PDB entry 1OFS | X-ray diffraction, 1.80 A resolution | chains A and B of the 4 polymer chains in the assembly

[Chain A]
Name: Pea lectin alpha chain
From: Pisum sativum
UniProtKB: P02867 (LEC_PEA); residues 1-187 here correspond to UniProt positions 31-217 (UniProt number = residue number + 30)
Chain sequence (187 residues; numbered 1 to 187; the number before each row is that of its first residue):
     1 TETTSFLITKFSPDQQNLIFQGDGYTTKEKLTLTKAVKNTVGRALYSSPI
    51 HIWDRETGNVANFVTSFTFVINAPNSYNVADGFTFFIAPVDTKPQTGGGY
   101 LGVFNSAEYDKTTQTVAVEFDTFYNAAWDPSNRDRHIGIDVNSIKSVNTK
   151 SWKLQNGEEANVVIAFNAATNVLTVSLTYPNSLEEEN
Disordered / not traced: 183-187
Ion coordination: Mn2+: Glu-119, Asp-121, Asp-129, His-136; Ca2+: Asp-121, Phe-123, Asn-125, Asp-129
UniProt features mapped onto this chain:
  - binding site (Mn(2+)): Glu-119, Asp-121, Asp-129, His-136
  - binding site (Ca(2+)): Asp-121, Phe-123, Asn-125, Asp-129
  - glycosylation: Asn-187 (N-linked (GlcNAc...) asparagine)

[Chain B]
Name: Pea lectin beta chain
From: Pisum sativum
UniProtKB: P02867 (LEC_PEA); residues 1-48 here correspond to UniProt positions 218-265 (UniProt number = residue number + 217)
Chain sequence (48 residues; each row starts with the number of its first residue):
     1 VTSYTLSDVVSLKDVVPEWVRIGFSATTGAEYAAHEVLSWSFHSELSG

[How chain A and chain B interact]
Contacting residue pairs (226; chain A residue first):
  Thr-1(A) / Glu-45(B)
  Thr-1(A) / Leu-46(B)
  Glu-2(A) / Trp-19(B)
  Glu-2(A) / Ser-44(B)
  Glu-2(A) / Glu-45(B)
  Glu-2(A) / Leu-46(B)  hydrogen bond (backbone-backbone)
  Thr-3(A) / Ser-44(B)
  Thr-3(A) / Glu-45(B)
  Thr-4(A) / Phe-42(B)
  Thr-4(A) / His-43(B)
  Thr-4(A) / Ser-44(B)  hydrogen bond (backbone-backbone)
  Ser-5(A) / Phe-42(B)
  Ser-5(A) / His-43(B)  hydrogen bond
  Phe-6(A) / Trp-40(B)
  Phe-6(A) / Ser-41(B)
  Phe-6(A) / Phe-42(B)  hydrogen bond (backbone-backbone)
  Leu-7(A) / Trp-40(B)
  Leu-7(A) / Ser-41(B)
  Ile-8(A) / Ser-39(B)
  Ile-8(A) / Trp-40(B)  hydrogen bond (backbone-backbone)
  Thr-9(A) / Leu-38(B)
  Thr-9(A) / Ser-39(B)
  Phe-11(A) / Val-37(B)
  Phe-11(A) / Leu-38(B)
  Phe-11(A) / Ser-39(B)
  Leu-18(A) / Trp-40(B)  hydrophobic
  Ile-19(A) / Arg-21(B)
  Lys-30(A) / Glu-36(B)  salt bridge
  Lys-30(A) / Val-37(B)
  Lys-30(A) / Leu-38(B)
  Leu-31(A) / Glu-36(B)
  Leu-31(A) / Val-37(B)  hydrogen bond (backbone-backbone)
  Thr-32(A) / His-35(B)
  Leu-33(A) / Phe-24(B)  hydrophobic
  Leu-33(A) / Ala-26(B)  hydrophobic
  Leu-33(A) / His-35(B)  hydrogen bond (backbone-backbone)
  Thr-34(A) / Ala-26(B)
  Thr-34(A) / Thr-28(B)
  Thr-34(A) / Ala-33(B)  hydrogen bond (side chain-backbone)
  Thr-34(A) / Ala-34(B)
  Thr-34(A) / His-35(B)  hydrogen bond (backbone-backbone)
  Lys-35(A) / Ala-33(B)
  Lys-35(A) / Ala-34(B)
  Ala-36(A) / Tyr-32(B)
  Ala-36(A) / Ala-33(B)
  Ala-36(A) / Ala-34(B)
  Val-37(A) / Thr-28(B)  hydrogen bond (backbone-side chain)
  Val-37(A) / Tyr-32(B)
  Lys-38(A) / Thr-28(B)
  Lys-38(A) / Gly-29(B)
  Lys-38(A) / Ala-30(B)
  Lys-38(A) / Tyr-32(B)
  Asn-39(A) / Thr-28(B)  hydrogen bond (backbone-side chain)
  Asn-39(A) / Gly-29(B)  hydrogen bond (backbone-backbone)
  Asn-39(A) / Ala-30(B)
  Thr-40(A) / Thr-27(B)
  Thr-40(A) / Thr-28(B)  hydrogen bond (backbone-backbone)
  Val-41(A) / Ala-26(B)
  Val-41(A) / Thr-27(B)
  Gly-42(A) / Ser-25(B)
  Gly-42(A) / Ala-26(B)  hydrogen bond (backbone-backbone)
  Arg-43(A) / Phe-24(B)
  Arg-43(A) / Ser-25(B)
  Ala-44(A) / Gly-23(B)
  Ala-44(A) / Phe-24(B)  hydrogen bond (backbone-backbone)
  Leu-45(A) / Ile-22(B)
  Leu-45(A) / Gly-23(B)
  Tyr-46(A) / Arg-21(B)
  Tyr-46(A) / Ile-22(B)  hydrogen bond (backbone-backbone)
  Tyr-46(A) / Trp-40(B)
  Ser-47(A) / Arg-21(B)  hydrogen bond (backbone-side chain)
  Pro-49(A) / Trp-19(B)  hydrophobic
  Pro-49(A) / Val-20(B)
  Ile-50(A) / Glu-18(B)
  Ile-50(A) / Trp-19(B)
  Ile-50(A) / Val-20(B)  hydrogen bond (backbone-backbone)
  Ile-50(A) / Ile-22(B)  hydrophobic
  Ile-50(A) / Phe-42(B)  hydrophobic
  Ile-50(A) / Ser-44(B)
  His-51(A) / Glu-18(B)
  His-51(A) / Trp-19(B)
  His-51(A) / Leu-46(B)
  Ile-52(A) / Leu-12(B)  hydrophobic
  Ile-52(A) / Glu-18(B)  hydrogen bond (backbone-backbone)
  Ile-52(A) / Val-20(B)  hydrophobic
  Trp-53(A) / Lys-13(B)
  Trp-53(A) / Val-16(B)  hydrogen bond (side chain-backbone)
  Trp-53(A) / Pro-17(B)  hydrogen bond (side chain-backbone)
  Trp-53(A) / Glu-18(B)  hydrogen bond (backbone-backbone)
  Asp-54(A) / Glu-18(B)
  Arg-55(A) / Glu-18(B)  hydrogen bond (backbone-side chain)
  Gly-58(A) / Lys-13(B)  hydrogen bond (backbone-side chain)
  Asn-59(A) / Leu-46(B)
  Asn-59(A) / Ser-47(B)  hydrogen bond (side chain-backbone)
  Asn-59(A) / Gly-48(B)
  Val-60(A) / Lys-13(B)
  Val-60(A) / Leu-46(B)
  Ala-61(A) / Glu-45(B)
  Ala-61(A) / Leu-46(B)
  Asn-62(A) / Ser-44(B)
  Asn-62(A) / Glu-45(B)  hydrogen bond (backbone-backbone)
  Phe-63(A) / Leu-12(B)  hydrophobic
  Phe-63(A) / Phe-42(B)  hydrophobic
  Phe-63(A) / His-43(B)
  Phe-63(A) / Ser-44(B)
  Val-64(A) / Phe-42(B)
  Val-64(A) / His-43(B)  hydrogen bond (backbone-backbone)
  Thr-65(A) / Trp-40(B)  hydrogen bond
  Thr-65(A) / Ser-41(B)  hydrogen bond (side chain-backbone)
  Thr-65(A) / Phe-42(B)
  Ser-66(A) / Trp-40(B)
  Ser-66(A) / Ser-41(B)  hydrogen bond (backbone-backbone)
  Phe-67(A) / Phe-24(B)  hydrophobic
  Phe-67(A) / Ser-39(B)
  Phe-67(A) / Trp-40(B)
  Thr-68(A) / Val-37(B)
  Thr-68(A) / Leu-38(B)  hydrogen bond (backbone-backbone)
  Thr-68(A) / Ser-39(B)  hydrogen bond (backbone-backbone)
  Phe-69(A) / Glu-36(B)
  Val-70(A) / Ala-34(B)
  Val-70(A) / His-35(B)
  Val-70(A) / Glu-36(B)  hydrogen bond (backbone-backbone)
  Val-70(A) / Leu-38(B)  hydrophobic
  Ile-71(A) / Ala-33(B)  hydrophobic
  Ile-71(A) / Ala-34(B)
  Ile-71(A) / His-35(B)
  Asn-72(A) / Ala-33(B)
  Asn-72(A) / Ala-34(B)  hydrogen bond (backbone-backbone)
  Asn-72(A) / Glu-36(B)
  Ala-73(A) / Ala-33(B)  hydrophobic
  Pro-74(A) / Tyr-32(B)  hydrophobic
  Asn-78(A) / Glu-31(B)
  Asn-78(A) / Tyr-32(B)
  Val-79(A) / Glu-31(B)  hydrogen bond (backbone-side chain)
  Val-79(A) / Ala-33(B)  hydrophobic
  Ala-80(A) / Thr-27(B)
  Ala-80(A) / Thr-28(B)
  Ala-80(A) / Glu-31(B)
  Ala-80(A) / Tyr-32(B)
  Ala-80(A) / Ala-33(B)  hydrogen bond (backbone-backbone)
  Ala-80(A) / His-35(B)
  Asp-81(A) / Thr-27(B)  hydrogen bond (backbone-backbone)
  Asp-81(A) / Thr-28(B)
  Asp-81(A) / Gly-29(B)  hydrogen bond (side chain-backbone)
  Gly-82(A) / Ala-26(B)
  Gly-82(A) / Thr-27(B)  hydrogen bond (backbone-backbone)
  Gly-82(A) / His-35(B)  hydrogen bond (backbone-side chain)
  Phe-83(A) / Phe-24(B)  hydrophobic
  Phe-83(A) / Ser-25(B)
  Phe-83(A) / Val-37(B)  hydrophobic
  Thr-84(A) / Gly-23(B)
  Thr-84(A) / Phe-24(B)
  Thr-84(A) / Ser-25(B)  hydrogen bond
  Phe-85(A) / Gly-23(B)
  Phe-85(A) / Phe-24(B)  hydrophobic
  Phe-86(A) / Arg-21(B)
  Phe-86(A) / Ile-22(B)
  Phe-86(A) / Gly-23(B)  hydrogen bond (backbone-backbone)
  Phe-86(A) / Phe-24(B)
  Phe-86(A) / Ser-25(B)
  Ile-87(A) / Val-20(B)  hydrophobic
  Ile-87(A) / Arg-21(B)
  Ala-88(A) / Val-20(B)
  Ala-88(A) / Arg-21(B)  hydrogen bond (backbone-backbone)
  Pro-89(A) / Pro-17(B)  hydrophobic
  Val-90(A) / Trp-19(B)
  Val-90(A) / Val-20(B)
  Val-90(A) / Arg-21(B)  hydrogen bond (backbone-side chain)
  Gly-98(A) / Thr-27(B)  hydrogen bond (backbone-side chain)
  Gly-98(A) / Thr-28(B)
  Leu-101(A) / Ser-25(B)  hydrogen bond (backbone-side chain)
  Leu-101(A) / Thr-27(B)
  Gly-102(A) / Thr-27(B)
  Val-103(A) / Ser-25(B)
  Gln-114(A) / Val-15(B)
  Gln-114(A) / Val-16(B)
  Gln-114(A) / Pro-17(B)
  Val-116(A) / Leu-12(B)  hydrophobic
  Val-116(A) / Val-15(B)  hydrophobic
  Phe-123(A) / Glu-31(B)
  Ile-137(A) / Tyr-4(B)  hydrophobic
  Ile-137(A) / Leu-6(B)
  Gly-138(A) / Leu-6(B)
  Ile-139(A) / Leu-6(B)  hydrophobic
  Ile-139(A) / Asp-8(B)
  Val-141(A) / Val-15(B)  hydrophobic
  Asn-142(A) / Val-15(B)
  Val-147(A) / Asp-8(B)
  Asn-148(A) / Leu-6(B)
  Asn-148(A) / Ser-7(B)
  Asn-148(A) / Asp-8(B)
  Thr-149(A) / Leu-6(B)
  Lys-150(A) / Thr-5(B)  hydrogen bond (side chain-backbone)
  Ser-151(A) / Tyr-4(B)
  Trp-152(A) / Tyr-4(B)
  Lys-153(A) / Tyr-4(B)  hydrogen bond (backbone-side chain)
  Glu-159(A) / Leu-38(B)
  Phe-166(A) / Val-10(B)
  Phe-166(A) / Leu-12(B)  hydrophobic
  Asn-171(A) / Asp-8(B)
  Asn-171(A) / Val-9(B)
  Asn-171(A) / Val-10(B)  hydrogen bond (backbone-backbone)
  Asn-171(A) / Ser-11(B)
  Val-172(A) / Asp-8(B)
  Leu-173(A) / Leu-6(B)
  Leu-173(A) / Ser-7(B)
  Leu-173(A) / Asp-8(B)  hydrogen bond (backbone-backbone)
  Thr-174(A) / Leu-6(B)
  Thr-174(A) / Ser-7(B)
  Val-175(A) / Tyr-4(B)
  Val-175(A) / Thr-5(B)
  Val-175(A) / Leu-6(B)  hydrogen bond (backbone-backbone)
  Ser-176(A) / Tyr-4(B)
  Leu-177(A) / Thr-2(B)
  Leu-177(A) / Ser-3(B)
  Leu-177(A) / Tyr-4(B)  hydrogen bond (backbone-backbone)
  Thr-178(A) / Val-1(B)
  Thr-178(A) / Thr-2(B)
  Thr-178(A) / Ser-3(B)  hydrogen bond
  Tyr-179(A) / Val-1(B)
  Tyr-179(A) / Thr-2(B)  hydrogen bond (backbone-backbone)
  Pro-180(A) / Val-1(B)  hydrogen bond (backbone-backbone)
  Asn-181(A) / Val-1(B)
  Asn-181(A) / Thr-2(B)  hydrogen bond (backbone-side chain)
  Ser-182(A) / Val-1(B)
  Ser-182(A) / Thr-2(B)  hydrogen bond (backbone-side chain)
Other interface residues (no listed pair), chain A (108 interface residues in all): Lys-10, Glu-29, Ser-48, Gly-97, Tyr-109, Thr-115, Gln-155, Thr-170

[Overview]
108 residues of chain A face 47 of chain B across their interface, with 57 hydrogen bonds and 1 salt bridge.
Polar contacts include Lys-30(A)/Glu-36(B), Ser-5(A)/His-43(B) and Thr-34(A)/Ala-33(B). UniProt lists 4
Mn2+-binding residues and 4 Ca2+-binding residues on chain A.
Here chain A is Pea lectin alpha chain and chain B is Pea lectin beta chain, both from Pisum sativum. Entry
1OFS (Pea lectin-sucrose complex) was determined by X-ray diffraction.
